Entry 2PVZ (X-ray diffraction, 1.97 A resolution); this record covers chains A and B.

Chain A (and B):
Name: PrpF methylaconitate isomerase
Organism: Shewanella oneidensis
Notes: chain B of this document is another copy of the same molecule, construct and numbering; everything in this record applies to it too
Reference sequence: Q8EJW4 (Q8EJW4_SHEON); residue numbers follow UniProt; this construct covers 1-397
Chain sequence (397 residues; row label = number of the first residue in the row):
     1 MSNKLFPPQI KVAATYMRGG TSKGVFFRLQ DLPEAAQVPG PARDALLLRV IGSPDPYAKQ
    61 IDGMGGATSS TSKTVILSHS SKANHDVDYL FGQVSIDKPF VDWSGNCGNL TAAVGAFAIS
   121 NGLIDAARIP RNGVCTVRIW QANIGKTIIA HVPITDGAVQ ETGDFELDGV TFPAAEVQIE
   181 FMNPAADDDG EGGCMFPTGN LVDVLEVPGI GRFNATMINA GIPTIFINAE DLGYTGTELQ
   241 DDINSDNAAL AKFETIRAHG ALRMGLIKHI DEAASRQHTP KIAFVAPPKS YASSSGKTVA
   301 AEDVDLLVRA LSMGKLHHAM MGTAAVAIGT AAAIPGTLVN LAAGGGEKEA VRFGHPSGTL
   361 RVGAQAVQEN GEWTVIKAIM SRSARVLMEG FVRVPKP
Disordered / not traced: 1-4, 188-193
Sequence notes: modified residue (107)
Modified / non-standard residues: Cys107 (3-sulfinoalanine; CSD)
Swiss-Prot annotation at these positions:
  - active site (Proton donor/acceptor): Cys107, Met321
  - binding site (substrate): Ser22, Ser69 to Lys73, Asn109, Lys281, Ser312, His317, Gly322
  - modified residue: Cys107 (Cysteine sulfinic acid (-SO2H))
Ion coordination: Ca2+ site 1 near Gln30 (its only coordinating residue here); Ca2+ site 2: Lys59 (shared with Gln240(B) of chain B); Ca2+ site 3: Ser69, Lys73, Ser312; Ca2+ site 4 near Gln240 (its only coordinating residue here)

Chain A / chain B interface:
Pairs across the interface - 119 pairs, chain A then chain B:
  Phe6(A) with Gln160(B), hydrogen bond (backbone-side chain); Thr162(B), hydrogen bond (backbone-side chain); Gly163(B); Asp164(B)
  Pro7(A) with Thr162(B), hydrogen bond (backbone-side chain)
  Gln9(A) with Glu161(B), hydrogen bond; Thr162(B); Arg385(B), hydrogen bond; Val386(B), hydrogen bond (side chain-backbone)
  Lys11(A) with Glu389(B), salt bridge
  Ala14(A) with Met388(B)
  Tyr16(A) with Met64(B), hydrophobic; Met388(B)
  Arg18(A) with Ile61(B); Asp62(B), salt bridge
  Thr21(A) with Ile61(B)
  Ser22(A) with Ile61(B)
  Lys23(A) with Gln60(B), hydrogen bond (side chain-backbone); Ile61(B); Gly63(B), hydrogen bond (side chain-backbone); Gly65(B), hydrogen bond (side chain-backbone)
  Arg49(A) with Phe172(B); Arg385(B)
  Gly52(A) with Phe172(B)
  Ser53(A) with Phe172(B)
  Pro54(A) with Thr171(B)
  Asp55(A) with Thr171(B), hydrogen bond
  Pro56(A) with Ser294(B); Ser295(B)
  Tyr57(A) with Asp168(B); Gly169(B), hydrogen bond (side chain-backbone); Val170(B); Thr171(B); Ser294(B); Ser295(B); Ser357(B)
  Lys59(A) with Gln240(B), hydrogen bond; His318(B)
  Gln60(A) with Lys23(B), hydrogen bond (backbone-side chain)
  Ile61(A) with Arg18(B); Thr21(B); Ser22(B); Lys23(B); Thr71(B)
  Asp62(A) with Arg18(B), salt bridge; Val170(B); Phe172(B), hydrogen bond (side chain-backbone); Arg385(B), salt bridge
  Gly63(A) with Lys23(B), hydrogen bond (backbone-side chain); Leu387(B)
  Met64(A) with Tyr16(B), hydrophobic; Leu387(B), hydrophobic; Met388(B), hydrophobic
  Gly65(A) with Lys23(B), hydrogen bond (backbone-side chain)
  Gln160(A) with Phe6(B), hydrogen bond (side chain-backbone)
  Glu161(A) with Gln9(B), hydrogen bond; Arg393(B), salt bridge
  Thr162(A) with Phe6(B), hydrogen bond (side chain-backbone); Pro7(B), hydrogen bond (side chain-backbone); Gln9(B)
  Gly163(A) with Phe6(B)
  Asp164(A) with Phe6(B)
  Asp168(A) with Tyr57(B)
  Gly169(A) with Tyr57(B), hydrogen bond (backbone-side chain)
  Val170(A) with Tyr57(B); Asp62(B)
  Thr171(A) with Pro54(B); Asp55(B), hydrogen bond; Asp62(B)
  Phe172(A) with Arg49(B); Ser53(B); Pro54(B); Asp62(B), hydrogen bond (backbone-side chain)
  Gln240(A) with Lys59(B), hydrogen bond
  Ser245(A) with Ser245(B), hydrogen bond
  Ser294(A) with Pro56(B); Tyr57(B)
  Ser295(A) with Pro56(B); Tyr57(B)
  His318(A) with Lys59(B); Ile61(B)
  Ser357(A) with Tyr57(B)
  Arg385(A) with Gln9(B), hydrogen bond; Arg49(B); Asp62(B), salt bridge; Arg393(B), hydrogen bond (side chain-backbone); Val394(B)
  Val386(A) with Gln9(B), hydrogen bond (backbone-side chain); Arg393(B)
  Leu387(A) with Gly63(B); Met64(B), hydrophobic; Val392(B); Arg393(B), hydrogen bond (backbone-backbone)
  Met388(A) with Ala14(B); Tyr16(B); Met64(B), hydrophobic; Met388(B); Glu389(B); Gly390(B); Phe391(B); Val392(B), hydrophobic
  Glu389(A) with Lys11(B), salt bridge; Met388(B); Glu389(B); Gly390(B); Phe391(B), hydrogen bond (backbone-backbone); Arg393(B), salt bridge
  Gly390(A) with Met388(B); Glu389(B)
  Phe391(A) with Met388(B); Glu389(B), hydrogen bond (backbone-backbone)
  Val392(A) with Leu387(B); Met388(B), hydrophobic
  Arg393(A) with Glu161(B), salt bridge; Arg385(B), hydrogen bond (backbone-side chain); Val386(B); Leu387(B), hydrogen bond (backbone-backbone); Glu389(B), salt bridge
  Val394(A) with Arg385(B)
Interface residues without a listed pair, chain A (57 interface residues in all): Thr15, Gly20, Gly66, Ser70, Thr71, Leu167, Pro395
Interface residues without a listed pair, chain B (56 interface residues in all): Thr15, Gly20, Gly52, Gly66, Leu167, Pro395

In short:
Chain A and chain B form an interface of 57 and 56 residues respectively; the contacts include 33 hydrogen
bonds and 10 salt bridges. Polar contacts include Lys11(A)-Glu389(B), Arg18(A)-Asp62(B) and
Asp62(A)-Arg385(B). From UniProt: active-site residues Cys107(A) and Met321(A) and 11 substrate-binding
residues on chain A.
Both chains are PrpF methylaconitate isomerase (Shewanella oneidensis). Entry 2PVZ (Crystal structure of
methylaconitate isomerase PrpF from Shewanella oneidensis) was determined by X-ray diffraction, deposited
together with 2PW0.
